8TXB - chains A and C of the 4 polymer chains in the assembly; structure by electron microscopy, 3.90 A resolution.

# Chain A (and C)
Name: Mastigoneme-like protein
Organism: Chlamydomonas reinhardtii
Notes: chain C of this document is another copy of the same molecule, construct and numbering; everything in this record applies to it too
UniProt: Q8LRM7 (Q8LRM7_CHLRE); aligned to UniProt positions 1-1977 over residues 1-1977 (the alignment contains insertions or deletions, so no single offset holds)
Amino-acid sequence (1987 residues; row label = number of the first residue in the row):
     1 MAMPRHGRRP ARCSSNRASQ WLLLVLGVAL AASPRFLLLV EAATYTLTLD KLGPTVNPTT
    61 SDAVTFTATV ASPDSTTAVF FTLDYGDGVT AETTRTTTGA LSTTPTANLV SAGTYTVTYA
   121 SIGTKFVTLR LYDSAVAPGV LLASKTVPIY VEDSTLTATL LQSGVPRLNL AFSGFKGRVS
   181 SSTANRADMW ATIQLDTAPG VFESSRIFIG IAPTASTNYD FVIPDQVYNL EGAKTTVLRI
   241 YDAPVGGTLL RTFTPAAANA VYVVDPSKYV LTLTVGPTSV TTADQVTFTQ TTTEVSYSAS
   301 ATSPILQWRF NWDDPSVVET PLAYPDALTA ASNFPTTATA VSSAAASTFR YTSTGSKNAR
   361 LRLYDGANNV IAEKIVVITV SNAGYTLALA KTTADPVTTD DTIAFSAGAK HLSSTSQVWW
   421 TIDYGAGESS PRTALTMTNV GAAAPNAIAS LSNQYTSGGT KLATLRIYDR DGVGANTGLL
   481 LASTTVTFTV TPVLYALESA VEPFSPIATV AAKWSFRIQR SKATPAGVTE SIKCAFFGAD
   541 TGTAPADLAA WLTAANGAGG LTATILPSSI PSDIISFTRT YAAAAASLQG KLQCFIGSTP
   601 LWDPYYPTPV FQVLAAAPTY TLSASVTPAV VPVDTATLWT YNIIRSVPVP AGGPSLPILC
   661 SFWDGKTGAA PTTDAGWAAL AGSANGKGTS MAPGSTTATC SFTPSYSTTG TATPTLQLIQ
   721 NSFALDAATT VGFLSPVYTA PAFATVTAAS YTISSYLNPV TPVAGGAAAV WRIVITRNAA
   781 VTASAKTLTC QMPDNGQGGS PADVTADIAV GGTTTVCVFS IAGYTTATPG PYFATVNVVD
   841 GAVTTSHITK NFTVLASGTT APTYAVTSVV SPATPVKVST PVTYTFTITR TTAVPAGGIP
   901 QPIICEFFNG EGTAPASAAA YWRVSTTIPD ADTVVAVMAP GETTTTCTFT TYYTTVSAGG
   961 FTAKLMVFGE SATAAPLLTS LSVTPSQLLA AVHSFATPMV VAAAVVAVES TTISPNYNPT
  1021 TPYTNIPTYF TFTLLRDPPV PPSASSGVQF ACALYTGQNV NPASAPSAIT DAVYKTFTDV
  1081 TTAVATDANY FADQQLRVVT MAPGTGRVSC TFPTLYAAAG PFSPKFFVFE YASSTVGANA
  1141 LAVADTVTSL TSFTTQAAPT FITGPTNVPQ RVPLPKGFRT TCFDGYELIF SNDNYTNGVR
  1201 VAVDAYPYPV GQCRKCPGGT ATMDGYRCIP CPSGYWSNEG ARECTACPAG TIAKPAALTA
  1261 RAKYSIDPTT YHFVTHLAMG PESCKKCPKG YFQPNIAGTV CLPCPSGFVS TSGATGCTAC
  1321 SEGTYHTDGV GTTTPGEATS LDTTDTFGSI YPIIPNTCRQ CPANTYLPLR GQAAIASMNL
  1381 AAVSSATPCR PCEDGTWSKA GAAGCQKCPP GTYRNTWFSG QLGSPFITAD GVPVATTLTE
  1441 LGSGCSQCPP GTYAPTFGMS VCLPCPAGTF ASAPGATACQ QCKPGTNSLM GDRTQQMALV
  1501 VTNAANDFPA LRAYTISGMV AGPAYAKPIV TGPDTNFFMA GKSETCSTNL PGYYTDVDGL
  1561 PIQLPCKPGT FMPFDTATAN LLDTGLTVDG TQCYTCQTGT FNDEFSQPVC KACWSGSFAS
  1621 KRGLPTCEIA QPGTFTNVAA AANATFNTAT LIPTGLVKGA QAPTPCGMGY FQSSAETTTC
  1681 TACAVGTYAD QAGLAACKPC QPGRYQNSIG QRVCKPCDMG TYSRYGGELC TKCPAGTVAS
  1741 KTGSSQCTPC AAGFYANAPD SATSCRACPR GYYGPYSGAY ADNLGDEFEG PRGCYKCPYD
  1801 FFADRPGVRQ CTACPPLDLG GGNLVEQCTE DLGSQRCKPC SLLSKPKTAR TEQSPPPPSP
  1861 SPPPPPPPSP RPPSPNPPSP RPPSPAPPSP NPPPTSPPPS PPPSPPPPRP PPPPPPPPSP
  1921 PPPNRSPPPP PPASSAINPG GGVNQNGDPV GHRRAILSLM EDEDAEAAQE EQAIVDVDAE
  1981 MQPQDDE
Not modelled in the structure: 1-42, 739-748, 915-930, 974-983, 1946-1955, 1983-1987
Construct notes: conflict L141 (Val in Q8LRM7), L142 (Thr in Q8LRM7), A143 (Gly in Q8LRM7), 25 further conflict positions vs the reference (Q8LRM7) not listed; expression tag (1978-1987)
Cystine bridges: C534-C594, C790-C817, C905-C947, C1052-C1110, C1182-C1213, C1216-C1228, C1231-C1244, C1247-C1284, C1287-C1301, C1304-C1317, C1320-C1358, C1361-C1389, C1392-C1405, C1408-C1445, C1448-C1462, C1465-C1479, C1482-C1546, C1566-C1593, C1596-C1610, C1613-C1627, C1666-C1680, C1683-C1697, C1700-C1714, C1717-C1730, C1733-C1747, C1750-C1765, C1768-C1794, C1797-C1811, C1814-C1837

# How chain A and chain C interact
Contacting residue pairs (317; chain A residue first):
  S623(A) - A629(C)
  S623(A) - V630(C)
  A624(A) - A629(C)
  A624(A) - Y738(C)  hydrophobic
  S625(A) - A629(C)  hydrogen bond (side chain-backbone)
  A629(A) - S623(C)
  A629(A) - A624(C)
  A629(A) - S625(C)
  V630(A) - S623(C)
  N642(A) - V630(C)
  I644(A) - V630(C)  hydrophobic
  L734(A) - Y738(C)
  S735(A) - Y738(C)  hydrogen bond (backbone-side chain)
  P736(A) - P736(C)
  V737(A) - V737(C)  hydrophobic
  V737(A) - Y738(C)
  Y738(A) - S623(C)
  Y738(A) - A624(C)
  Y738(A) - L734(C)
  Y738(A) - S735(C)  hydrogen bond (side chain-backbone)
  Y738(A) - V737(C)
  T1160(A) - K1483(C)
  F1161(A) - F1470(C)  hydrophobic
  F1161(A) - Q1480(C)
  F1161(A) - Q1481(C)
  F1161(A) - K1483(C)
  I1162(A) - Q1480(C)
  I1162(A) - Q1481(C)  hydrogen bond (backbone-backbone)
  I1162(A) - D1558(C)
  T1163(A) - C1479(C)
  T1163(A) - Q1480(C)
  G1164(A) - C1479(C)
  G1164(A) - Q1481(C)  hydrogen bond (backbone-side chain)
  P1165(A) - Q1481(C)  hydrogen bond (backbone-side chain)
  T1166(A) - P1466(C)
  T1166(A) - A1467(C)
  T1166(A) - Q1481(C)
  N1167(A) - G1559(C)
  N1167(A) - P1561(C)
  P1169(A) - L1560(C)
  V1172(A) - L1564(C)  hydrophobic
  P1173(A) - F1605(C)
  L1174(A) - L1564(C)  hydrophobic
  L1174(A) - P1565(C)
  L1174(A) - F1605(C)
  P1175(A) - F1605(C)  hydrophobic
  F1178(A) - Y1553(C)  hydrophobic
  F1178(A) - I1562(C)  hydrophobic
  F1178(A) - Q1563(C)
  F1178(A) - P1565(C)
  E1187(A) - F1538(C)
  L1188(A) - M1539(C)
  L1188(A) - I1562(C)  hydrophobic
  I1189(A) - F1537(C)  hydrophobic
  I1189(A) - M1539(C)  hydrophobic
  I1189(A) - I1562(C)
  F1190(A) - F1537(C)
  F1190(A) - M1539(C)
  F1190(A) - Y1553(C)
  F1190(A) - I1562(C)  hydrophobic
  F1190(A) - Q1563(C)
  S1191(A) - D1534(C)
  N1192(A) - T1515(C)  hydrogen bond
  N1192(A) - D1534(C)  hydrogen bond (backbone-side chain)
  D1193(A) - G1532(C)
  D1193(A) - P1533(C)
  D1193(A) - D1534(C)  hydrogen bond (side chain-backbone)
  R1200(A) - P1533(C)
  D1204(A) - V1530(C)
  D1204(A) - T1531(C)
  D1204(A) - G1532(C)  hydrogen bond (side chain-backbone)
  D1204(A) - P1533(C)
  Y1206(A) - P1528(C)
  P1207(A) - T1515(C)
  P1207(A) - S1517(C)
  P1207(A) - P1528(C)
  Y1208(A) - T1515(C)
  Y1208(A) - Y1553(C)
  Y1208(A) - F1605(C)
  Y1208(A) - S1606(C)
  P1209(A) - Y1514(C)
  P1209(A) - T1515(C)
  P1209(A) - Y1553(C)  hydrogen bond (backbone-side chain)
  Y1226(A) - A1467(C)  hydrophobic
  Y1226(A) - A1540(C)
  R1227(A) - Y1453(C)  hydrogen bond
  R1227(A) - P1464(C)
  R1227(A) - P1466(C)
  I1229(A) - L1463(C)  hydrophobic
  P1230(A) - V1461(C)
  P1230(A) - P1464(C)
  C1231(A) - V1461(C)
  P1232(A) - S1460(C)
  P1232(A) - V1461(C)
  S1233(A) - S1460(C)  hydrogen bond
  I1252(A) - W1417(C)  hydrophobic
  K1254(A) - W1417(C)
  P1255(A) - W1417(C)
  R1261(A) - T1535(C)
  R1261(A) - N1536(C)
  A1262(A) - A1505(C)
  A1262(A) - N1506(C)
  K1263(A) - A1505(C)  hydrogen bond (side chain-backbone)
  K1263(A) - N1506(C)
  K1263(A) - D1507(C)
  Y1264(A) - P1425(C)
  Y1264(A) - G1431(C)  hydrogen bond (side chain-backbone)
  Y1264(A) - N1506(C)
  Y1264(A) - D1507(C)
  Y1264(A) - F1508(C)  hydrophobic
  Y1264(A) - N1536(C)
  S1265(A) - T1535(C)
  I1266(A) - T1535(C)
  P1268(A) - T1535(C)
  P1268(A) - F1538(C)  hydrophobic
  T1270(A) - F1538(C)
  Y1271(A) - P1464(C)  hydrophobic
  Y1271(A) - F1538(C)  hydrophobic
  Y1271(A) - A1540(C)
  Y1271(A) - G1541(C)
  H1272(A) - P1425(C)
  H1272(A) - F1426(C)
  F1273(A) - L1422(C)
  F1273(A) - T1452(C)
  F1273(A) - P1464(C)  hydrophobic
  T1275(A) - F1418(C)
  H1276(A) - F1418(C)
  T1299(A) - E1393(C)
  T1299(A) - D1394(C)  hydrogen bond
  V1300(A) - P1391(C)  hydrophobic
  V1300(A) - E1393(C)
  V1300(A) - D1394(C)
  C1301(A) - P1391(C)
  L1302(A) - R1390(C)
  P1303(A) - P1391(C)
  S1306(A) - Q1372(C)
  S1306(A) - A1373(C)
  S1306(A) - I1375(C)
  G1307(A) - I1375(C)
  H1326(A) - I1375(C)
  T1327(A) - A1376(C)  hydrogen bond (side chain-backbone)
  T1327(A) - S1377(C)  hydrogen bond (side chain-backbone)
  T1327(A) - M1378(C)  hydrogen bond (side chain-backbone)
  D1328(A) - A1376(C)
  D1328(A) - S1377(C)  hydrogen bond
  D1328(A) - M1378(C)  hydrogen bond (side chain-backbone)
  D1328(A) - N1379(C)  hydrogen bond (side chain-backbone)
  V1330(A) - N1379(C)
  V1330(A) - V1383(C)  hydrophobic
  F1347(A) - W1417(C)  hydrophobic
  I1350(A) - W1417(C)  hydrophobic
  I1353(A) - V1383(C)
  I1353(A) - S1384(C)
  I1354(A) - A1386(C)  hydrophobic
  P1355(A) - I1375(C)  hydrophobic
  P1355(A) - A1376(C)
  P1355(A) - V1383(C)
  P1355(A) - S1384(C)
  Q1372(A) - S1306(C)
  A1373(A) - S1306(C)  hydrogen bond (backbone-side chain)
  A1373(A) - I1375(C)  hydrophobic
  A1374(A) - A1374(C)
  A1374(A) - I1375(C)
  A1374(A) - A1376(C)  hydrogen bond (backbone-backbone)
  I1375(A) - S1306(C)
  I1375(A) - G1307(C)
  I1375(A) - H1326(C)
  I1375(A) - P1355(C)  hydrophobic
  I1375(A) - A1373(C)  hydrophobic
  I1375(A) - A1374(C)
  I1375(A) - A1376(C)
  A1376(A) - H1326(C)
  A1376(A) - T1327(C)  hydrogen bond (backbone-side chain)
  A1376(A) - D1328(C)
  A1376(A) - P1355(C)
  A1376(A) - A1374(C)  hydrogen bond (backbone-backbone)
  A1376(A) - I1375(C)
  A1376(A) - A1376(C)  hydrophobic
  S1377(A) - T1327(C)
  S1377(A) - D1328(C)  hydrogen bond
  M1378(A) - T1327(C)  hydrogen bond (backbone-side chain)
  M1378(A) - D1328(C)  hydrogen bond (backbone-side chain)
  M1378(A) - R1359(C)
  M1378(A) - S1385(C)
  N1379(A) - D1328(C)  hydrogen bond
  N1379(A) - V1330(C)
  L1380(A) - L1380(C)  hydrophobic
  A1382(A) - V1330(C)  hydrophobic
  V1383(A) - E1337(C)
  V1383(A) - P1355(C)
  S1384(A) - I1353(C)
  S1384(A) - P1355(C)
  S1385(A) - M1378(C)
  R1390(A) - L1302(C)
  P1391(A) - V1300(C)  hydrophobic
  P1391(A) - C1301(C)
  P1391(A) - P1303(C)
  P1391(A) - Y1351(C)
  E1393(A) - G1298(C)
  E1393(A) - T1299(C)  hydrogen bond (side chain-backbone)
  E1393(A) - V1300(C)
  D1394(A) - T1299(C)  hydrogen bond
  D1394(A) - V1300(C)
  N1415(A) - S1233(C)
  T1416(A) - V1300(C)
  T1416(A) - I1350(C)
  W1417(A) - I1252(C)  hydrophobic
  W1417(A) - K1254(C)
  W1417(A) - P1255(C)
  W1417(A) - F1347(C)  hydrophobic
  W1417(A) - I1350(C)  hydrophobic
  F1418(A) - T1275(C)
  F1418(A) - H1276(C)
  L1422(A) - H1272(C)
  L1422(A) - F1273(C)
  P1425(A) - Y1264(C)  hydrogen bond (backbone-side chain)
  P1425(A) - H1272(C)
  G1431(A) - Y1264(C)  hydrogen bond (backbone-side chain)
  T1452(A) - F1273(C)
  Y1453(A) - R1227(C)  hydrogen bond
  S1460(A) - P1232(C)
  S1460(A) - S1233(C)  hydrogen bond (side chain-backbone)
  V1461(A) - P1230(C)  hydrophobic
  V1461(A) - C1231(C)
  P1464(A) - R1227(C)
  P1464(A) - I1229(C)
  P1464(A) - P1230(C)
  P1464(A) - F1273(C)  hydrophobic
  P1466(A) - T1166(C)
  P1466(A) - R1227(C)
  A1467(A) - T1166(C)
  A1467(A) - Y1226(C)  hydrophobic
  F1470(A) - F1161(C)  hydrophobic
  C1479(A) - T1163(C)
  C1479(A) - G1164(C)
  Q1480(A) - F1161(C)
  Q1480(A) - I1162(C)
  Q1480(A) - T1163(C)
  Q1481(A) - F1161(C)
  Q1481(A) - I1162(C)  hydrogen bond (backbone-backbone)
  Q1481(A) - G1164(C)  hydrogen bond (side chain-backbone)
  Q1481(A) - P1165(C)  hydrogen bond (side chain-backbone)
  K1483(A) - T1160(C)
  K1483(A) - F1161(C)
  A1505(A) - A1262(C)
  A1505(A) - K1263(C)  hydrogen bond (backbone-side chain)
  N1506(A) - K1263(C)
  N1506(A) - Y1264(C)
  D1507(A) - K1263(C)
  D1507(A) - Y1264(C)
  F1508(A) - Y1264(C)  hydrophobic
  Y1514(A) - P1209(C)
  T1515(A) - N1192(C)
  T1515(A) - P1207(C)
  T1515(A) - P1209(C)
  S1517(A) - P1207(C)
  P1528(A) - Y1206(C)
  P1528(A) - P1207(C)
  V1530(A) - D1204(C)
  T1531(A) - D1204(C)
  G1532(A) - N1192(C)
  G1532(A) - D1204(C)  hydrogen bond (backbone-side chain)
  P1533(A) - D1193(C)
  P1533(A) - R1200(C)
  P1533(A) - D1204(C)
  D1534(A) - S1191(C)
  D1534(A) - N1192(C)  hydrogen bond (side chain-backbone)
  D1534(A) - D1193(C)  hydrogen bond (backbone-side chain)
  T1535(A) - R1261(C)
  T1535(A) - Y1264(C)
  T1535(A) - S1265(C)
  T1535(A) - I1266(C)
  T1535(A) - P1268(C)
  N1536(A) - R1261(C)
  N1536(A) - Y1264(C)
  F1537(A) - I1189(C)  hydrophobic
  F1537(A) - F1190(C)
  F1537(A) - R1214(C)
  F1537(A) - D1267(C)
  F1538(A) - E1187(C)
  F1538(A) - R1214(C)
  F1538(A) - P1268(C)  hydrophobic
  F1538(A) - T1270(C)
  M1539(A) - L1188(C)  hydrophobic
  M1539(A) - F1190(C)  hydrophobic
  A1540(A) - Y1226(C)
  A1540(A) - R1227(C)
  A1540(A) - Y1271(C)
  G1541(A) - Y1271(C)
  Y1553(A) - F1190(C)
  Y1553(A) - Y1208(C)
  Y1553(A) - P1209(C)  hydrogen bond (side chain-backbone)
  Y1554(A) - V1172(C)
  G1559(A) - T1166(C)
  G1559(A) - N1167(C)  hydrogen bond (backbone-backbone)
  L1560(A) - P1169(C)
  P1561(A) - N1167(C)
  I1562(A) - F1178(C)  hydrophobic
  I1562(A) - L1188(C)  hydrophobic
  I1562(A) - F1190(C)  hydrophobic
  I1562(A) - G1211(C)
  Q1563(A) - F1178(C)
  Q1563(A) - F1190(C)
  L1564(A) - V1172(C)  hydrophobic
  P1565(A) - L1174(C)
  D1583(A) - G1941(C)
  T1595(A) - P1939(C)
  Q1597(A) - G1940(C)
  F1605(A) - P1173(C)
  F1605(A) - P1175(C)  hydrophobic
  F1605(A) - Y1208(C)
  S1606(A) - Y1208(C)
  P1939(A) - T1595(C)
  P1939(A) - R1622(C)  hydrogen bond (backbone-side chain)
  G1940(A) - D1583(C)
  G1941(A) - D1583(C)
  G1942(A) - R1622(C)
Interface residues without a listed pair, chain A (183 interface residues in all): V626, V1203, V1210, G1211, R1214, C1228, A1253, D1267, N1295, P1305, G1331, R1359, A1386, P1388, C1389, F1426, P1449, L1463, C1465, A1504, A1513, I1516, K1527, S1543, L1586, Q1592, Y1594, E1604, R1622, I1937, N1938
Interface residues without a listed pair, chain C (190 interface residues in all): V626, P628, N642, V1168, T1180, V1203, C1228, N1295, P1305, G1331, I1354, G1371, A1382, P1388, C1389, N1415, T1416, P1449, P1450, C1465, T1469, C1482, L1489, A1504, A1513, I1516, S1543, Y1554, L1586, Q1592, Y1594, Q1597, E1604, I1937, N1938

# In short
183 residues of chain A and 190 residues of chain C are in contact, with 46 hydrogen bonds. Polar pairs
include S625(A)-A629(C), S735(A)-Y738(C) and G1164(A)-Q1481(C).
Chain A and chain C are both Mastigoneme-like protein (Chlamydomonas reinhardtii); the structure,
Characterization of the Chlamydomonas Flagellar Mastigoneme Filament Structure at 3.9A, was determined by
electron microscopy together with 8TX1 and 8TXC from the same study.
